PDB entry 1TG5 | X-ray diffraction, 1.90 A resolution | chain A

# Chain A
Molecule: 4-hydroxyphenylpyruvate dioxygenase
Organism: Arabidopsis thaliana
Notes: EC 1.13.11.27
UniProt: P93836 (HPPD_ARATH); residues 2-424 here correspond to UniProt positions 23-445 (UniProt number = residue number + 21)
Amino-acid sequence (424 residues; each row starts with the number of its first residue):
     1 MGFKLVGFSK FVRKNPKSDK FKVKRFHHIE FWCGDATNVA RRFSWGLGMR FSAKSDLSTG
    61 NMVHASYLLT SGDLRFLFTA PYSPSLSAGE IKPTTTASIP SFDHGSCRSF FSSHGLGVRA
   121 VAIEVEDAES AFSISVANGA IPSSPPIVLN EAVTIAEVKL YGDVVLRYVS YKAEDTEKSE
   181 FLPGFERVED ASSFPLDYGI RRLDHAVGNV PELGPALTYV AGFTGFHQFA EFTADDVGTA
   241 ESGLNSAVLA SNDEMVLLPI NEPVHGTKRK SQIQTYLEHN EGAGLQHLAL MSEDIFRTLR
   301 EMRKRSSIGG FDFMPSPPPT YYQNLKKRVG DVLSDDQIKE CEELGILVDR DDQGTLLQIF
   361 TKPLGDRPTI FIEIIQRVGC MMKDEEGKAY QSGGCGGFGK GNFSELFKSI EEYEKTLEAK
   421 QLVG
Unresolved in the structure: 1-13, 174-178, 231-240, 268-269, 381-389, 411-424
Differences from the reference sequence: initiating methionine (1)
Curated features (UniProtKB/Swiss-Prot):
  - binding site (Fe cation): His205, His287, Glu373
Disulfides: Cys380-Cys395
Ion coordination: Fe2+: His205, His287, Glu373 (together with 645)
Small-molecule neighbours: 645 ([1-tert-butyl-3-(2,4-dichlorophenyl)-5-hydroxy-1H-pyrazol-4-yl][2-chloro-4-(methylsulfonyl)phenyl]methanone): His205, Val207, Ser242, Leu244, Ser246, Val248, Pro259, Asn261, Gln286, His287, Gln358, Phe360, Phe371, Glu373, Phe398, Gly399, Lys400, Asn402, Phe403, Leu406

# Overview
Chain A binds compound 645. His205, His287 and Glu373 coordinate Fe2+. Curated annotation (UniProt) lists 3 Fe
cation-binding residues.
Chain A is 4-hydroxyphenylpyruvate dioxygenase (Arabidopsis thaliana); the structure, Crystal structures of
plant 4-hydroxyphenylpyruvate dioxygenases complexed with DAS645, was determined by X-ray diffraction,
deposited together with 1SQD, 1SQI and 1TFZ.
